Entry 7P3F (electron microscopy, 3.31 A resolution); this record covers chains C and B of the 6 polymer chains in the assembly.

Chain C (and B):
Name: Transcriptional repressor NrdR
Organism: Streptomyces coelicolor (strain ATCC BAA-471 / A3(2) / M145)
Notes: chain B of this document is another copy of the same molecule, construct and numbering; everything in this record applies to it too
Reference sequence: O69980 (NRDR_STRCO); residues 1-182 here = UniProt positions 1-182
Sequence (195 residues; row label = number of the first residue in the row):
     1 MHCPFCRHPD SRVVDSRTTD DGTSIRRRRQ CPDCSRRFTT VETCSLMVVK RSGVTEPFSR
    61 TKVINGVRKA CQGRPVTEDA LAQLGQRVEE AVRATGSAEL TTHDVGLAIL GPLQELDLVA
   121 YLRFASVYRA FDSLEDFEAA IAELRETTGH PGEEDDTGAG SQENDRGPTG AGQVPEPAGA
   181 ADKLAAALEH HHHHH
Disordered / not traced: 148-195
Sequence notes: expression tag (183-195)
Swiss-Prot annotation at these positions:
  - zinc finger: Cys-3 to Cys-34
  - mutagenesis: Cys-3 (C3A: 7-fold reduction in the amount of zinc bound. No binding to nrdABS and nrdRJ promoters), Lys-50 to Arg-51 (Loss of ATP/dATP binding. Weak binding to nrdABS and nrdRJ promoters)
Metal / ion sites: Zn2+: Cys-3, Cys-6, Cys-31, Cys-34
Small-molecule neighbours:
  - ATP (adenosine-5'-triphosphate): Val-48, Lys-50, Arg-51, Glu-56, Pro-57, Phe-58, Ser-59, Lys-62, Val-63, Thr-102, Val-105, Gly-106, Ile-109, Phe-124, Tyr-128
  - 2'-deoxyadenosine 5'-triphosphate (DTP): Lys-50, Lys-62, Gly-66, Lys-69, Ala-70, Arg-123, Phe-124, Val-127, Tyr-128
From the paper describing this entry:
  - binding site for the 57-nt DNA strand: Asp-15, Arg-17, Arg-26 to Arg-29
  - specificity-determining residues: Asp-15, Arg-17
  - mutagenesis - D15A (10- to 100-fold): increased binding to the 57-nt DNA strand
  - mutagenesis - D15A/R17A, R17A: abolished binding to the 57-nt DNA strand
  - binding site for ATP: Lys-50, Arg-51, Glu-56
  - binding site for 2'-deoxyadenosine 5'-triphosphate: Lys-62, Phe-124, Val-127, Tyr-128

Interface between chain C and chain B:
Pairs across the interface (41):
  Met-1(C) with Thr-18(B); Thr-23(B); Ile-25(B), hydrophobic; Glu-42(B)
  His-2(C) with Asp-20(B); Thr-23(B)
  Pro-4(C) with Ala-98(B), hydrophobic
  Asp-21(C) with Arg-7(B), salt bridge
  Gly-22(C) with Met-1(B); His-2(B), hydrogen bond (backbone-backbone)
  Thr-23(C) with Met-1(B)
  Arg-27(C) with Arg-27(B); Glu-42(B), salt bridge
  Arg-29(C) with Ile-25(B); Arg-27(B); Glu-42(B), salt bridge
  Arg-36(C) with Glu-99(B), salt bridge
  Thr-39(C) with Ser-45(B)
  Thr-40(C) with Glu-42(B); Thr-43(B); Cys-44(B)
  Val-41(C) with Glu-42(B); Thr-43(B); Ser-45(B)
  Glu-42(C) with Arg-27(B), salt bridge; Thr-40(B); Val-41(B); Glu-42(B)
  Thr-43(C) with Thr-40(B); Val-41(B)
  Cys-44(C) with Thr-39(B)
  Arg-51(C) with Asp-79(B), salt bridge
  Ser-52(C) with Asp-79(B), hydrogen bond
  Val-54(C) with Arg-60(B); Ala-82(B), hydrophobic; Gln-83(B)
  Thr-55(C) with Arg-60(B), hydrogen bond (backbone-side chain); Gln-86(B)
  Glu-56(C) with Arg-60(B)
  Glu-90(C) with Arg-7(B), salt bridge
  Ala-94(C) with Phe-5(B)
Interface residues without a listed pair, chain C (28 interface residues in all): Phe-5, Arg-7, Thr-18, Ile-25, Pro-57, Arg-93
Interface residues without a listed pair, chain B (26 interface residues in all): Pro-4, Arg-29, Met-47

Summary:
28 residues of chain C and 26 residues of chain B are in contact, with 3 hydrogen bonds and 7 salt bridges.
Among the polar pairs are Asp-21(C)/Arg-7(B), Arg-27(C)/Glu-42(B) and Arg-29(C)/Glu-42(B). The paper reports a
binding site for 2'-deoxyadenosine 5'-triphosphate at Lys-62(C), Phe-124(C) and Val-127(C) among others;
D15A/R17A and R17A of chain C abolish binding to the 57-nt DNA strand.
Both chains are Transcriptional repressor NrdR (Streptomyces coelicolor (strain ATCC BAA-471 / A3(2) / M145)).
Entry 7P3F (Streptomyces coelicolor dATP/ATP-loaded NrdR in complex with its cognate DNA) was determined by
electron microscopy together with 7P37 and 7P3Q from the same study.
